Entry 6CT7 (X-ray diffraction, 1.90 A resolution); this record covers chains L and S of the 3 polymer chains in the assembly.

Chain L:
Name: BIIB054 Fab light chain
Organism: Homo sapiens
Notes: antibody fragment or engineered binder
Chain sequence (214 residues; each row starts with the number of its first residue):
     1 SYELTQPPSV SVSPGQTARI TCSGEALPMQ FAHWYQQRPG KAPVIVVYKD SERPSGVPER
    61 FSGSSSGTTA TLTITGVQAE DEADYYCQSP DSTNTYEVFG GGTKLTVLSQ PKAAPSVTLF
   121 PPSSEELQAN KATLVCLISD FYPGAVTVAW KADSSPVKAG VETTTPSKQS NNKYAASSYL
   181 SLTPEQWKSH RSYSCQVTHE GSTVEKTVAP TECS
Unresolved in the structure: 213-214
Disulfide bonds: Cys22-Cys87, Cys136-Cys195
Reported in the primary citation:
  - specificity-determining residues: Asp50

Chain S:
Name: Ace-met-asp-val-phe-met-lys-gly-leu-ser-lys
Chain sequence (11 residues; each row starts with the number of its first residue; numbering starts at 0):
     0 XMDVFMKGLS K
Modified / non-standard residues: ACE (acetyl group) at position 0
Reported in the primary citation:
  - post-translational modification sites: Met1
  - mutagenesis - M1A, D2A, L8A, S9A: unchanged binding to BIIB054 Fab heavy chain
  - mutagenesis - K10M: abolished binding to BIIB054 Fab heavy chain
  - specificity-determining residues: Lys10
  - mutagenesis - V3A, F4A, M5A, G7A: decreased binding to BIIB054
  - mutagenesis - K10A: abolished binding to BIIB054
  - mutagenesis - K10M: abolished binding to BIIBO54

How chain L and chain S interact:
Residue-residue contacts - 19 pairs, chain L then chain S:
  Leu27(L) - Lys10(S)  hydrogen bond (backbone-side chain)
  Pro28(L) - Lys10(S)
  Met29(L) - Ser9(S)  hydrogen bond (backbone-side chain)
  Met29(L) - Lys10(S)  hydrogen bond (backbone-backbone)
  Gln30(L) - Ser9(S)  hydrogen bond
  Gln30(L) - Lys10(S)
  Phe31(L) - Leu8(S)
  Phe31(L) - Ser9(S)
  Phe31(L) - Lys10(S)
  His33(L) - Met5(S)
  Tyr35(L) - Met5(S)
  Tyr48(L) - Val3(S)  hydrophobic
  Tyr48(L) - Phe4(S)  hydrogen bond (side chain-backbone)
  Tyr48(L) - Lys6(S)
  Lys49(L) - Leu8(S)
  Asp50(L) - Lys10(S)  salt bridge
  Ser65(L) - Lys10(S)
  Gln88(L) - Met5(S)
  Asn94(L) - Gly7(S)  hydrogen bond (side chain-backbone)
Other interface residues (no listed pair), chain L (15 interface residues in all): Ile45, Ser55
Other interface residues (no listed pair), chain S (10 interface residues in all): ACE_0, Asp2
The authors on this interface:
  - residue pairs: Asp50(L)-Lys10(S) (salt bridge)
  - epitope / paratope residues, chain L: Met29(L), Tyr48(L), Asp50(L), Asn94(L)
  - epitope / paratope residues, chain S: Lys10(S)

Overview:
Chain L and chain S form an interface of 15 and 10 residues respectively; the contacts include 6 hydrogen
bonds and 1 salt bridge. Polar contacts include Asp50(L)-Lys10(S), Leu27(L)-Lys10(S) and Met29(L)-Ser9(S). The
authors report a salt bridge between Asp50(L) and Lys10(S). From the paper: V3A, F4A and M5A of chain S, among
others, reduce binding to BIIB054; epitope/paratope residues Met29(L), Tyr48(L) and Lys10(S) among others; 10
substitutions were tested in all.
Chain L is BIIB054 Fab light chain (Homo sapiens) and chain S is Ace-met-asp-val-phe-met-lys-gly-leu-ser-lys;
the structure, Fab of anti-a-synuclein antibody BIIB054 in complex with acetylated a-synuclein peptide (1-10),
was determined by X-ray diffraction.
